Entry 2G48 (X-ray diffraction, 2.60 A resolution); this record covers chains A and C.

Chain A:
Name: Insulin-degrading enzyme
Organism: Homo sapiens
Notes: EC 3.4.24.56
Reference sequence: Q5T5N2 (Q5T5N2_HUMAN); numbering as in UniProt (aligned over 42-1019)
Chain sequence (990 residues; numbered 30 to 1019; the number before each row is that of its first residue):
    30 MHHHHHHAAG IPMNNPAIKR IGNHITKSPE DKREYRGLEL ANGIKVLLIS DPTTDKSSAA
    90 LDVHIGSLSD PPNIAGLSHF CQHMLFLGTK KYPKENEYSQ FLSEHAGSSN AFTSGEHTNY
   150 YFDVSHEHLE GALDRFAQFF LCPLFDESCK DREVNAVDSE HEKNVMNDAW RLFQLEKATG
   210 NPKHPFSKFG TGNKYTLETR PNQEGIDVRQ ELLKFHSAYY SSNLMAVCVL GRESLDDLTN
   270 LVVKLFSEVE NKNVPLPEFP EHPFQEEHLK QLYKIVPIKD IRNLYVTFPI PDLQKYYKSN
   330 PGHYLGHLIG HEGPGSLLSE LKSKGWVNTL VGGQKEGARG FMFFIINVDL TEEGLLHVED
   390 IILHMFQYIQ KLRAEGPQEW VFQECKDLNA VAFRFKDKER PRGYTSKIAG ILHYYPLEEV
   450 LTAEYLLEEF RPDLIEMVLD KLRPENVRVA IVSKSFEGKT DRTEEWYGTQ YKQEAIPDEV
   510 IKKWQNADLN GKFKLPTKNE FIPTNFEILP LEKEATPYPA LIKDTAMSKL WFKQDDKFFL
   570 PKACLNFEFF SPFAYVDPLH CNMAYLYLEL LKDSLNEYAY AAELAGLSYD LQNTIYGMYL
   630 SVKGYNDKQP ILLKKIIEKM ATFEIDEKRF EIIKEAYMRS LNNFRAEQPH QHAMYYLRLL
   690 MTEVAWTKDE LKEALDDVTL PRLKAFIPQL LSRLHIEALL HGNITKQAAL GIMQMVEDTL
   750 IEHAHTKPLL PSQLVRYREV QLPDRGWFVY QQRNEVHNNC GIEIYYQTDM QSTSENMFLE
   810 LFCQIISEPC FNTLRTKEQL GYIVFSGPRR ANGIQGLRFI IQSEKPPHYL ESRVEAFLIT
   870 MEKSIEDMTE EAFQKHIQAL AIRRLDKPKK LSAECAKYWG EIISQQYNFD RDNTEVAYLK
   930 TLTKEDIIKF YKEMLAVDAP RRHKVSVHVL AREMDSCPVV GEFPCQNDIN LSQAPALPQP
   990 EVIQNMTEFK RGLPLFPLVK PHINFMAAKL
Not modelled in the structure: 30-42, 972-977, 1017-1019
Construct notes: initiating methionine (30); expression tag (31-36); cloning artifact (37-41); engineered mutation Q111 (Glu in Q5T5N2)
Residues lining bound ligands: 1,4-diethylene dioxide (DIO): L201, L204, E205, T208, Y302, R477, A479
From the paper describing this entry:
  - mutagenesis - R824A, Y831A: decreased catalytic activity
  - mutagenesis - S132C/E817C (30-40-fold), N184C/Q828C (30-40-fold), D426C/K899C (30-40-fold): increased catalytic activity on fluorogenic substrate V
  - mutagenesis - S132C/E817C, N184C/Q828C: decreased catalytic activity on K3Fe(CN)6
  - mutagenesis - D426C/K899C: unchanged catalytic activity on K3Fe(CN)6

Chain C:
Name: Islet amyloid polypeptide
Reference sequence: P10997 (IAPP_HUMAN); residues 1-37 here correspond to UniProt positions 34-70 (UniProt number = residue number + 33)
Chain sequence (37 residues; each row starts with the number of its first residue):
     1 KCNTATCATQ RLANFLVHSS NNFGAILSST NVGSNTY
Not modelled in the structure: 7-9, 22-37

Interface between chain A and chain C:
Contacting residue pairs - 48 pairs, chain A then chain C:
  H108(A) - N14(C)
  Q111(A) - N14(C)
  Q111(A) - L16(C)
  H112(A) - L16(C)
  F115(A) - L16(C)  hydrophobic
  N139(A) - L16(C)  hydrogen bond (side chain-backbone)
  N139(A) - V17(C)  hydrogen bond (side chain-backbone)
  A140(A) - N14(C)
  A140(A) - F15(C)
  A140(A) - L16(C)  hydrogen bond (backbone-backbone)
  F141(A) - A13(C)  hydrophobic
  F141(A) - N14(C)
  F141(A) - F15(C)  hydrophobic
  T142(A) - A13(C)
  T142(A) - N14(C)  hydrogen bond (backbone-backbone)
  Y150(A) - F15(C)
  E189(A) - N14(C)
  E189(A) - F15(C)
  K192(A) - H18(C)
  A198(A) - L12(C)
  W199(A) - L12(C)  hydrophobic
  W199(A) - A13(C)
  W199(A) - N14(C)
  F202(A) - L12(C)  hydrophobic
  G219(A) - N14(C)
  T220(A) - N14(C)  hydrogen bond
  H332(A) - C2(C)
  H332(A) - T4(C)  hydrogen bond
  G335(A) - C2(C)
  H336(A) - C2(C)
  G339(A) - K1(C)  hydrogen bond (backbone-backbone)
  E341(A) - K1(C)  salt bridge
  L359(A) - K1(C)  hydrogen bond (backbone-backbone)
  V360(A) - K1(C)
  V360(A) - N3(C)
  G361(A) - K1(C)  hydrogen bond (backbone-backbone)
  G361(A) - C2(C)
  G361(A) - N3(C)  hydrogen bond (backbone-backbone)
  Q363(A) - N3(C)  hydrogen bond (backbone-side chain)
  K364(A) - N3(C)
  Y609(A) - K1(C)
  Y609(A) - C2(C)
  R824(A) - L16(C)  hydrogen bond (side chain-backbone)
  Y831(A) - F15(C)  hydrogen bond (side chain-backbone)
  Y831(A) - L16(C)
  Y831(A) - V17(C)
  Y831(A) - H18(C)
  I832(A) - H18(C)
Also at the interface, not in a pair above, chain A (39 interface residues in all): S138, S143, E182, N193, G362, I374, H679, F820, F834
Also at the interface, not in a pair above, chain C (12 interface residues in all): S20
From the paper, about this interface:
  - interface residues, chain A: F141(A), R824(A), Y831(A)

Summary:
39 residues of chain A and 12 residues of chain C are in contact; the contacts include 13 hydrogen bonds and 1
salt bridge. Polar pairs include E341(A)-K1(C), N139(A)-L16(C) and N139(A)-V17(C). The paper reports that
S132C/E817C, N184C/Q828C and D426C/K899C of chain A increase catalytic activity on fluorogenic substrate V;
interface residues F141(A), R824(A) and Y831(A); 5 substitutions were tested in all.
Here chain A is Insulin-degrading enzyme (Homo sapiens) and chain C is Islet amyloid polypeptide. Entry 2G48
(crystal structure of human insulin-degrading enzyme in complex with amylin) was determined by X-ray
diffraction, deposited together with 2G47, 2G49, 2G54 and 2G56.
